9KTI - chains C and I of the 10 polymer chains in the assembly; structure by electron microscopy, 2.59 A resolution.

[Chain C (and I)]
Name: 2,3-dihydroxyphenylpropionate/2,3-dihydroxicinnamic acid 1,2-dioxygenase
Organism: Escherichia coli K-12
Notes: EC 1.13.11.16; chain I of this document is another copy of the same molecule, construct and numbering; everything in this record applies to it too
UniProt: P0ABR9 (MHPB_ECOLI); residues 1-314 here = UniProt positions 1-314
Amino-acid sequence (314 residues; each row starts with the number of its first residue):
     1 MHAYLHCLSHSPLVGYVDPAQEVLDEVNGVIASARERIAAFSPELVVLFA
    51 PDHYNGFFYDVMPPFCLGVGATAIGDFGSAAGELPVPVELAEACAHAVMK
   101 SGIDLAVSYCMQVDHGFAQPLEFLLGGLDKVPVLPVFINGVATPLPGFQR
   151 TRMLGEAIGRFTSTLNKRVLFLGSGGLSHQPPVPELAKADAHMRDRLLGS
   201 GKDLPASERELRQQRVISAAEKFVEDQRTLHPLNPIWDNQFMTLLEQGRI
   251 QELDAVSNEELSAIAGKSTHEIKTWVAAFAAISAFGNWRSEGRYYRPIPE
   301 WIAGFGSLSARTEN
Metal / ion sites: Fe2+: Glu271 (together with A1EG2)
Small-molecule neighbours: A1EG2 (3-[2,3-bis(oxidanyl)phenyl]propanoic acid): His10, Pro12, His53, Asn55, Asp76, Phe77, His115, His179, Pro181, Arg212, Val216, Ile302
Curated features (UniProtKB/Swiss-Prot):
  - active site: His115 (Proton donor), His179 (Proton acceptor)
  - mutagenesis: Asp114 (D114A: Complete loss of extradiol cleavage activity; D114N: Low level of catalytic activity, 600-fold lower than the wild-type enzyme. More than 8000-fold decrease in affinity), His115 (H115A: Complete loss of extradiol cleavage activity; H115Q: Complete loss of activity; H115Y: Complete loss of activity), His179 (H179A: Complete loss of activity; H179Q: Complete loss of activity; H179Y: Complete loss of activity), Pro181 (P181A: More than 2-fold decrease in catalytic activity and 100-fold decrease in affinity; P181H: More than 60-fold decrease in catalytic activity and affinity)

[Chain C / chain I interface]
Residue-residue contacts - 40 pairs, chain C then chain I:
  Phe57(C) - Val61(I)  hydrophobic
  Tyr59(C) - Ser108(I)
  Tyr59(C) - Tyr109(I)  hydrogen bond (backbone-backbone)
  Asp60(C) - Ser108(I)  hydrogen bond (backbone-side chain)
  Asp60(C) - Cys110(I)
  Val61(C) - Phe57(I)  hydrophobic
  Val61(C) - Val61(I)  hydrophobic
  Val61(C) - Val107(I)
  Met62(C) - Ala106(I)
  Met62(C) - Val107(I)  hydrogen bond (backbone-backbone)
  Pro64(C) - Asp104(I)
  Pro64(C) - Leu105(I)
  Phe65(C) - Asp104(I)
  His96(C) - Glu259(I)
  Met99(C) - Pro64(I)  hydrophobic
  Met99(C) - Pro144(I)  hydrophobic
  Gly102(C) - Arg150(I)
  Ile103(C) - Asp104(I)
  Asp104(C) - Pro64(I)
  Asp104(C) - Phe65(I)
  Asp104(C) - Ile103(I)
  Asp104(C) - Asp104(I)  hydrogen bond (side chain-backbone)
  Asp104(C) - Arg150(I)  salt bridge
  Leu105(C) - Pro64(I)
  Ala106(C) - Met62(I)
  Val107(C) - Val61(I)
  Val107(C) - Met62(I)  hydrogen bond (backbone-backbone)
  Ser108(C) - Tyr59(I)
  Ser108(C) - Asp60(I)  hydrogen bond (side chain-backbone)
  Tyr109(C) - Tyr59(I)  hydrogen bond (backbone-backbone)
  Tyr109(C) - Leu186(I)
  Tyr109(C) - Leu198(I)  hydrophobic
  Cys110(C) - Asp60(I)
  Leu145(C) - Met99(I)
  Arg150(C) - Gly102(I)
  Arg150(C) - Asp104(I)  salt bridge
  Arg150(C) - Arg150(I)
  Leu186(C) - Tyr109(I)
  Leu198(C) - Tyr109(I)  hydrophobic
  Glu259(C) - His96(I)
Interface residues without a listed pair, chain C (28 interface residues in all): Pro63, Ala95, Pro144, Pro146, Lys202
Interface residues without a listed pair, chain I (27 interface residues in all): Pro63, Ala95, Leu145, Pro146

[In short]
Chain C and chain I form an interface of 28 and 27 residues respectively; the contacts include 7 hydrogen
bonds and 2 salt bridges. Polar contacts include Asp104(C)-Arg150(I), Asp60(C)-Ser108(I) and
Asp104(C)-Asp104(I). Chain C binds compound A1EG2.
Both chains are 2,3-dihydroxyphenylpropionate/2,3-dihydroxicinnamic acid 1,2-dioxygenase (Escherichia coli
K-12). Entry 9KTI (CryoEM structure of a 2,3-hydroxycinnamic acid 1,2-dioxygenase MhpB in substrate bound
form) was determined by electron microscopy, deposited together with 8K04.
